3W8X - chains A and B; structure by X-ray diffraction, 1.82 A resolution.

Chain A (and B):
Name: Putative FAD-dependent oxygenase EncM
Organism: Streptomyces maritimus
Notes: EC 1.13.12.-; chain B of this document is another copy of the same molecule, construct and numbering; everything in this record applies to it too
UniProt: Q9KHK2 (Q9KHK2_9ACTO); residues 1-464 here = UniProt positions 1-464
Chain sequence (468 residues; row label = number of the first residue in the row; numbers below 1 keep their minus sign (Gly-3 is residue -3)):
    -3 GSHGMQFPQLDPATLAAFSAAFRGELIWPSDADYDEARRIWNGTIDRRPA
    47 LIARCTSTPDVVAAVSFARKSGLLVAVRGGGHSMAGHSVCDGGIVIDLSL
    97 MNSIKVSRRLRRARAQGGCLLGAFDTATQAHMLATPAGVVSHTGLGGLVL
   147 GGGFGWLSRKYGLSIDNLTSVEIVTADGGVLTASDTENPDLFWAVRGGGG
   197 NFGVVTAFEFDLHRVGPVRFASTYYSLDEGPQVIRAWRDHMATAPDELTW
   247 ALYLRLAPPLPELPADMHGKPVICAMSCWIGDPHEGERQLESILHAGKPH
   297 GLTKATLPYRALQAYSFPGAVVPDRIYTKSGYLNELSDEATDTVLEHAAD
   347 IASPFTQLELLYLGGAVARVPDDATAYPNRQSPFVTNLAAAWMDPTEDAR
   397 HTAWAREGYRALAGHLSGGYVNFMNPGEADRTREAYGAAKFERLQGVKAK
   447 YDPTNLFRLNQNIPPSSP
Not modelled in the structure: -3 to 1, 463-464
Differences from the reference sequence: expression tag (-3 to 0)
Residues lining bound ligands:
  - FAD (flavin-adenine dinucleotide): Trp37, Val73, Arg74, Gly75, Gly76, Gly77, His78, Ser79, Met80, His83, Ser84, Leu94, Gly113, Gly134, Val135, Val136, Thr139, Gly140, Gly142, Gly143, Leu144, Leu146, Gly149, Phe150, Gly196, Gly199, Val200, Val201, Phe204, Tyr416, Asn418, Phe419, Leu455, Asn456
  - 6,6,6-trifluoro-1-phenylhexane-1,3,5-trione (FTK): Met80, Val135, Val136, Phe150, Gly151, Trp152, Thr245, Ala247, Tyr249, Phe313, Gln353, Glu355, Leu357, Asn383, Phe419
From the paper describing this entry:
  - mutagenesis - R210E, Y249F, E355A, E355Q: decreased catalytic activity

How chain A and chain B interact:
Pairs across the interface (96; chain A residue first):
  Glu21(A) with Lys101(B), salt bridge
  Ala28(A) with Arg105(B)
  Glu32(A) with Ser103(B), hydrogen bond; Arg104(B), hydrogen bond (side chain-backbone); Arg105(B), hydrogen bond (side chain-backbone)
  Arg35(A) with Arg104(B); His127(B)
  Arg50(A) with Lys101(B)
  Leu96(A) with Ser99(B); Lys101(B)
  Asn98(A) with Asn98(B), hydrogen bond (side chain-backbone)
  Ser99(A) with Leu96(B)
  Lys101(A) with Glu21(B); Arg50(B); Leu96(B)
  Ser103(A) with Glu32(B), hydrogen bond
  Arg104(A) with Glu32(B), hydrogen bond (backbone-side chain); Asp320(B), salt bridge
  Arg105(A) with Ala28(B); Glu32(B), hydrogen bond (backbone-side chain)
  Gly118(A) with Thr122(B)
  Ala119(A) with Ala119(B), hydrophobic; Thr122(B)
  Thr122(A) with Leu116(B); Gly118(B); Ser137(B)
  Ala126(A) with His138(B); Val318(B)
  Met128(A) with Gly315(B); Val318(B), hydrophobic
  Ser137(A) with Thr122(B); Arg306(B), hydrogen bond
  His138(A) with Ala126(B); Arg306(B)
  Arg210(A) with Ala316(B), hydrogen bond (side chain-backbone); Val317(B)
  Pro213(A) with Gly315(B); Ala316(B)
  Arg215(A) with Pro257(B); Glu258(B), salt bridge
  Pro255(A) with His280(B), hydrogen bond (backbone-side chain)
  Leu256(A) with His280(B); Thr302(B)
  Pro257(A) with Arg215(B); Pro279(B); His280(B); Glu283(B); Thr302(B)
  Glu258(A) with Arg215(B), salt bridge; Thr302(B), hydrogen bond
  His264(A) with His280(B)
  Pro279(A) with Pro257(B)
  His280(A) with Pro255(B); Leu256(B); Pro257(B); His264(B)
  Glu283(A) with Pro257(B)
  Thr299(A) with Lys300(B); Ala301(B)
  Lys300(A) with Thr299(B)
  Ala301(A) with Thr299(B)
  Thr302(A) with Pro257(B); Glu258(B), hydrogen bond; Tyr311(B); Pro314(B)
  Pro304(A) with Ala310(B); Tyr311(B); Pro314(B)
  Arg306(A) with Ser137(B); His138(B); Ala310(B), hydrogen bond (side chain-backbone); Ser312(B), hydrogen bond (side chain-backbone); Phe313(B)
  Ala307(A) with Ala307(B); Ala310(B), hydrophobic; Tyr311(B), hydrophobic
  Ala310(A) with Pro304(B); Arg306(B), hydrogen bond (backbone-side chain); Ala307(B), hydrophobic
  Tyr311(A) with Thr302(B); Leu303(B), hydrophobic; Pro304(B)
  Ser312(A) with Arg306(B), hydrogen bond (backbone-side chain)
  Phe313(A) with Pro304(B); Arg306(B)
  Pro314(A) with Thr302(B); Pro304(B), hydrophobic
  Gly315(A) with Met128(B); Pro213(B)
  Ala316(A) with Met128(B); Arg210(B), hydrogen bond (backbone-side chain); Pro213(B)
  Val317(A) with Met128(B); Arg210(B)
  Val318(A) with Met128(B), hydrophobic
  Asp320(A) with Arg104(B), salt bridge
Other interface residues (no listed pair), chain A (54 interface residues in all): Arg19, Ile100, Leu116, Ala123, Gln125, His127, Leu303
Other interface residues (no listed pair), chain B (54 interface residues in all): Arg19, Arg35, Ile100, Ala123, Gln125

Summary:
Chain A and chain B each contribute 54 residues to their interface; the contacts include 17 hydrogen bonds and
5 salt bridges. Polar pairs include Glu21(A)-Lys101(B), Arg104(A)-Asp320(B) and Arg215(A)-Glu258(B). Bound to
chain A: flavin-adenine dinucleotide and 6,6,6-trifluoro-1-phenylhexane-1,3,5-trione. The paper reports that
R210E, Y249F and E355A of chain A, among others, reduce catalytic activity.
Both chains are Putative FAD-dependent oxygenase EncM (Streptomyces maritimus). Entry 3W8X (The complex
structure of EncM with trifluorotriketide) was determined by X-ray diffraction together with 3W8W and 3W8Z
from the same study.
